6QHZ - chains A and B; structure by X-ray diffraction, 1.80 A resolution.

[Chain A]
Molecule: Fluoroacetate dehalogenase
From: Rhodopseudomonas palustris
Notes: EC 3.8.1.3
UniProt: Q6NAM1 (DEHA_RHOPA); residue numbers follow UniProt; this construct covers 1-302
Chain sequence (306 residues; row label = number of the first residue in the row; numbers below 1 keep their minus sign (Gly-1 is residue -1)):
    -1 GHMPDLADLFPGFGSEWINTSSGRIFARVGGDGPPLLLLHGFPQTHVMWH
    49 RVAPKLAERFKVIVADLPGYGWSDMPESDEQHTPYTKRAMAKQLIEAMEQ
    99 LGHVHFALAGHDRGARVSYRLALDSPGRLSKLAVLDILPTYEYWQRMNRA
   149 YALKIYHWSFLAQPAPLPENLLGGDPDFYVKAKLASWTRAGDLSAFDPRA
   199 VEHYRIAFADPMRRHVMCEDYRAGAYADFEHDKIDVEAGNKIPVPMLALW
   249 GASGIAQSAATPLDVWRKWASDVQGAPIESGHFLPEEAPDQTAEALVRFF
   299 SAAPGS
Disordered / not traced: -1 to 2, 301-304
Sequence notes: expression tag (-1 to 0, 303-304)
Residues lining bound ligands: fluoroacetic acid (FAH): Asp110, Arg111, Arg114, Asp134, Ile135, Tyr141, His155, Trp156, Trp185, Tyr219, Ile253, His280
Curated features (UniProtKB/Swiss-Prot):
  - active site: Asp110 (Nucleophile), His280 (Proton acceptor)
  - binding site (fluoroacetate): Arg111, Arg114, His155, Trp156, Tyr219
  - site: Asp134 (Important for enzyme activity)
  - mutagenesis: Phe40 (F40A: Reduced catalytic rate. Minor effect on substrate affinity), Asp110 (D110N: Loss of enzyme activity), His155 (H155N: Reduced catalytic rate with fluoroacetate, but increased catalytic rate with chloroacetate. Minor effect on substrate affinity), Trp156 (W156H: Reduced catalytic rate. Reduced substrate affinity), Trp185 (W185F: Reduced catalytic rate. Minor effect on substrate affinity), Tyr219 (Y219F: Reduced catalytic rate. Minor effect on substrate affinity), His280 (H280N: Abolishes hydrolysis of covalent reaction intermediate)

[Chain B]
Molecule: Fluoroacetate dehalogenase
From: Rhodopseudomonas palustris (strain ATCC BAA-98 / CGA009)
Notes: EC 3.8.1.3
UniProt: Q6NAM1 (DEHA_RHOPA); residues 1-302 here = UniProt positions 1-302
Chain sequence (306 residues; row label = number of the first residue in the row; numbers below 1 keep their minus sign (Gly-1 is residue -1)):
    -1 GHMPDLADLFPGFGSEWINTSSGRIFARVGGDGPPLLLLHGFPQTHVMWH
    49 RVAPKLAERFKVIVADLPGYGWSDMPESDEQHTPYTKRAMAKQLIEAMEQ
    99 LGHVHFALAGHDRGARVSYRLALDSPGRLSKLAVLDILPTYEYWQRMNRA
   149 YALKIYHWSFLAQPAPLPENLLGGDPDFYVKAKLASWTRAGDLSAFDPRA
   199 VEHYRIAFADPMRRHVMCEDYRAGAYADFEHDKIDVEAGNKIPVPMLALW
   249 GASGIAQSAATPLDVWRKWASDVQGAPIESGHFLPEEAPDQTAEALVRFF
   299 SAAPGS
Disordered / not traced: -1 to 3, 300-304
Sequence notes: expression tag (-1 to 0, 303-304)
Modified / non-standard residues: Asp110 (aspartic acid-4-carboxymethyl ester; ASB)
Curated features (UniProtKB/Swiss-Prot):
  - active site: His280 (Proton acceptor)
  - binding site (fluoroacetate): Arg111, Arg114, His155, Trp156, Tyr219
  - site: Asp134 (Important for enzyme activity)
  - mutagenesis: Phe40 (F40A: Reduced catalytic rate. Minor effect on substrate affinity), His155 (H155N: Reduced catalytic rate with fluoroacetate, but increased catalytic rate with chloroacetate. Minor effect on substrate affinity), Trp156 (W156H: Reduced catalytic rate. Reduced substrate affinity), Trp185 (W185F: Reduced catalytic rate. Minor effect on substrate affinity), Tyr219 (Y219F: Reduced catalytic rate. Minor effect on substrate affinity), His280 (H280N: Abolishes hydrolysis of covalent reaction intermediate)

[Chain A / chain B interface]
Pairs across the interface (51):
  Trp142(A) with Arg147(B); Leu151(B), hydrophobic
  Met145(A) with Met145(B); Asn146(B), hydrogen bond (backbone-backbone); Ala150(B), hydrophobic
  Asn146(A) with Met145(B)
  Arg147(A) with Trp142(B); Met145(B); Ala223(B), hydrogen bond (side chain-backbone); Tyr224(B); Phe227(B)
  Ala150(A) with Met145(B), hydrophobic; Ser157(B), hydrogen bond (backbone-side chain)
  Leu151(A) with Ser157(B); Gln161(B), hydrogen bond (backbone-side chain); Tyr224(B)
  Tyr154(A) with Ser157(B); Phe158(B), hydrophobic; Gln161(B); Leu165(B)
  Ser157(A) with Ala150(B), hydrogen bond (side chain-backbone); Leu151(B); Tyr154(B); Ser157(B)
  Phe158(A) with Tyr154(B), hydrophobic; Phe158(B), hydrophobic; Leu169(B), hydrophobic
  Ala160(A) with Leu151(B), hydrophobic
  Gln161(A) with Leu151(B), hydrogen bond (side chain-backbone); Tyr154(B)
  Pro164(A) with Phe176(B), hydrophobic
  Leu165(A) with Tyr154(B); Phe176(B), hydrophobic; Tyr177(B), hydrophobic
  Asn168(A) with Gly172(B); Asp173(B); Phe176(B)
  Leu169(A) with Leu169(B); Gly172(B); Tyr177(B), hydrophobic
  Gly172(A) with Gly172(B)
  Phe176(A) with Leu165(B), hydrophobic; Asn168(B); Leu169(B), hydrophobic
  Tyr177(A) with Leu169(B), hydrophobic
  Lys181(A) with Leu165(B)
  Ala223(A) with Arg147(B), hydrogen bond (backbone-side chain); Leu151(B), hydrophobic
  Tyr224(A) with Arg147(B); Leu151(B)
  Phe227(A) with Arg147(B)
Interface residues without a listed pair, chain A (25 interface residues in all): Trp156, Ala180, Glu228
Interface residues without a listed pair, chain B (27 interface residues in all): Trp156, Ala160, Pro164, Leu170, Ala180, Lys181, Glu228

[Summary]
25 residues of chain A and 27 residues of chain B are in contact; the contacts include 7 hydrogen bonds. Polar
pairs include Arg147(A)-Ala223(B), Ala150(A)-Ser157(B) and Leu151(A)-Gln161(B). Bound to chain A: fluoroacetic
acid.
Here chain A is Fluoroacetate dehalogenase (Rhodopseudomonas palustris) and chain B is Fluoroacetate
dehalogenase (Rhodopseudomonas palustris (strain ATCC BAA-98 / CGA009)). Entry 6QHZ (Time resolved structural
analysis of the full turnover of an enzyme - 6788 ms) was determined by X-ray diffraction, deposited together
with 6QHP.
